PDB entry 6EMZ | X-ray diffraction, 2.79 A resolution | chains E and B of the 4 polymer chains in the assembly

Chain E:
Molecule: 44-nt DNA strand
Sequence (44 nucleotides; row label = number of the first residue in the row; numbers below 1 keep their minus sign (DC-20 is residue -20)):
   -20 CTAAAATCCCATATAATTTTGCTATAAAATTTTAGGTTATCGCT
Not modelled in the structure: -20 to -15, 21-23

Chain B:
Protein: Int protein
From: Enterococcus faecalis
UniProt: Q7BP35 (Q7BP35_ENTFL); residues 82-397 here = UniProt positions 82-397
Amino-acid sequence (317 residues; numbered 81 to 397; the number before each row is that of its first residue):
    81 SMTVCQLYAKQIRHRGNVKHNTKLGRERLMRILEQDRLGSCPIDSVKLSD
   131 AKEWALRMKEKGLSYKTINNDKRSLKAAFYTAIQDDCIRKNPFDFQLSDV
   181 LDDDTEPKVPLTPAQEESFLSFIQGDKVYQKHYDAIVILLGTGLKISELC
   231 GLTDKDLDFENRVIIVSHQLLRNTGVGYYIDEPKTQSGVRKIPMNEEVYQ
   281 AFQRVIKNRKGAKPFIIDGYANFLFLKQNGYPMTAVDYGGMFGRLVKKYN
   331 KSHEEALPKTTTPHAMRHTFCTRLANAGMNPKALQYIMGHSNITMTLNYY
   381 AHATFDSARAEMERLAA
Not modelled in the structure: 397
Construct notes: expression tag (81); engineered mutation Lys225 (Arg in Q7BP35)
Reported in the primary citation:
  - binding site for the 44-nt DNA strand: Thr147, Asn150, Arg153, Tyr160, Gln249, Arg252, Thr254
  - mutagenesis - R153A, R153A/Y160A: decreased catalytic activity on strand exchange
  - mutagenesis - R153A, R153A/Y160A: decreased catalytic activity on excision
  - mutagenesis - R153A/Y160A: unchanged catalytic activity
  - catalytic residues: Lys225, His344, Arg347, His370, Tyr379, Tyr380
  - mutagenesis - Y379F, Y380F: unchanged catalytic activity on cleave DNA
  - mutagenesis - Y379F/Y380F: abolished catalytic activity on cleave DNA
  - mutagenesis - Y380F: abolished catalytic activity on strand exchange
  - mutagenesis - Y379F: unchanged catalytic activity on strand exchange
  - specificity-determining residues: Asn150
  - binding site for the 44-nt DNA strand (chain E): Arg153
  - mutagenesis - Y379F/Y380F: abolished catalytic activity on suicide CI5 DNA

Chain E / chain B interface:
Pairs across the interface (42):
  DC-13(E) with Lys331(B), salt bridge to the phosphate
  DC-12(E) with Tyr209(B), hydrogen bond to the phosphate; Arg324(B), sugar contact; Lys328(B), salt bridge to the phosphate
  DC-11(E) with Tyr209(B), phosphate contact; Lys211(B), salt bridge to the phosphate; Gln308(B), phosphate contact; Arg324(B), salt bridge to the phosphate
  DA-10(E) with Lys307(B), phosphate contact; Gln308(B), hydrogen bond to the phosphate; Asn309(B), phosphate contact
  DT-9(E) with Arg252(B), salt bridge to the phosphate; Lys307(B), salt bridge to the phosphate; Val316(B), base contact; Asp317(B), base contact
  DA-8(E) with Thr254(B), hydrogen bond to the phosphate
  DT-7(E) with Thr254(B), base contact
  DA-6(E) with Arg111(B), salt bridge to the phosphate
  DT-4(E) with Arg108(B), base contact; Gly142(B), phosphate contact; Leu143(B), phosphate contact; Ser144(B), hydrogen bond to the phosphate; Thr147(B), base contact
  DT-3(E) with Ser144(B), phosphate contact; Lys146(B), base contact; Thr147(B), base contact; Asn150(B), hydrogen bond to the base; Lys188(B), sugar contact
  DT-2(E) with Asn150(B), hydrogen bond to the base; Lys188(B), phosphate contact; Lys225(B), phosphate contact; His344(B), salt bridge to the phosphate
  DT-1(E) with Lys225(B), salt bridge to the phosphate; Arg347(B), salt bridge to the phosphate; Met375(B), sugar contact
  DG0(E) with Arg153(B), base contact; Ser371(B), hydrogen bond to the phosphate; Asn372(B), base contact; Met375(B), phosphate contact
  DC1(E) with Ser371(B), phosphate contact; Asn372(B), base contact
  DT4(E) with Tyr160(B), base contact
Interface residues without a listed pair, chain E (16 interface residues in all): DA-5
Interface residues without a listed pair, chain B (33 interface residues in all): Val208, Gly369, His370, Tyr379

Summary:
16 residues of chain E face 33 of chain B across their interface, with 7 hydrogen bonds and 10 salt bridges.
Among the polar pairs are DT-3(E)-Asn150(B), DT-2(E)-Asn150(B) and DC-12(E)-Tyr209(B). From the paper:
catalytic residues Lys225(B), His344(B) and Arg347(B) among others; R153A and R153A/Y160A of chain B reduce
catalytic activity on strand exchange; 5 substitutions were tested in all.
Chain E is a 44-nt DNA strand and chain B is Int protein (Enterococcus faecalis); the structure, Structure of
the Tn1549 transposon Integrase (aa 82-397, R225K) in complex with circular intermediate DNA (CI5-DNA), was
determined by X-ray diffraction together with 6EMY, 6EN0, 6EN1 and 6EN2 from the same study.
